Entry 2BTR (X-ray diffraction, 1.85 A resolution); this record covers chain A.

== Chain A ==
Name: Cell division protein kinase 2
Organism: Homo sapiens
Notes: EC 2.7.1.37
UniProtKB: P24941 (CDK2_HUMAN); residues 1-298 here = UniProt positions 1-298
Chain sequence (298 residues; numbered 1 to 298; the number before each row is that of its first residue):
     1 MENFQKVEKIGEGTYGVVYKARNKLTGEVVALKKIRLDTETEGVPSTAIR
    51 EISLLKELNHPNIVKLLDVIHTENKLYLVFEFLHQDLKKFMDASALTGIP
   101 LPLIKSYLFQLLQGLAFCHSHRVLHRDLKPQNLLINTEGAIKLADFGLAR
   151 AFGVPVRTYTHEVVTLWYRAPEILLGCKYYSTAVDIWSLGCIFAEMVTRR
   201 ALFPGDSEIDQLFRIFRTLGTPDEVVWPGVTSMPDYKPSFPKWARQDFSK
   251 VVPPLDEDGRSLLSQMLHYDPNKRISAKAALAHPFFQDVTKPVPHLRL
Disordered / not traced: 36-46, 150-161
UniProt features mapped onto this chain:
  - active site: Asp-127 (Proton acceptor)
  - binding site (ATP): Ile-10 to Val-18, Lys-33, Glu-81 to Leu-83, Asp-86, Lys-129 to Asn-132, Asp-145
  - binding site (Mg(2+)): Asn-132, Asp-145
  - site (CDK7 binding): Lys-9, Lys-88, Lys-89, Leu-166
  - modified residue: Met-1 (N-acetylmethionine), Lys-6 (N6-acetyllysine), Thr-14 (Phosphothreonine), Tyr-15 (Phosphotyrosine), Tyr-19 (Phosphotyrosine), Thr-160 (Phosphothreonine)
Ligand contacts: U73 (N-(5-isopropyl-thiazol-2-yl)-2-pyridin-3-yl-acetamide): Glu-8, Ile-10, Val-18, Ala-31, Val-64, Phe-80, Glu-81, Phe-82, Leu-83, His-84, Gln-85, Asp-86, Leu-134, Ala-144, Asp-145

== In short ==
Bound to chain A: compound U73. From UniProt: active-site residue Asp-127, 19 ATP-binding residues and
Mg2+-binding residues Asn-132 and Asp-145.
Chain A is Cell division protein kinase 2 (Homo sapiens); the structure, Structure of CDK2 complexed with
pnu-198873, was determined by X-ray diffraction, deposited together with 2BTS.
